PDB entry 8K6L | electron microscopy, 2.92 A resolution | chain A

== Chain A ==
Molecule: Solute carrier organic anion transporter family member 1B1
Source organism: Homo sapiens
UniProt: Q9Y6L6 (SO1B1_HUMAN); numbering as in UniProt (aligned over 1-691)
Amino-acid sequence (724 residues; numbered 1 to 724; the number before each row is that of its first residue):
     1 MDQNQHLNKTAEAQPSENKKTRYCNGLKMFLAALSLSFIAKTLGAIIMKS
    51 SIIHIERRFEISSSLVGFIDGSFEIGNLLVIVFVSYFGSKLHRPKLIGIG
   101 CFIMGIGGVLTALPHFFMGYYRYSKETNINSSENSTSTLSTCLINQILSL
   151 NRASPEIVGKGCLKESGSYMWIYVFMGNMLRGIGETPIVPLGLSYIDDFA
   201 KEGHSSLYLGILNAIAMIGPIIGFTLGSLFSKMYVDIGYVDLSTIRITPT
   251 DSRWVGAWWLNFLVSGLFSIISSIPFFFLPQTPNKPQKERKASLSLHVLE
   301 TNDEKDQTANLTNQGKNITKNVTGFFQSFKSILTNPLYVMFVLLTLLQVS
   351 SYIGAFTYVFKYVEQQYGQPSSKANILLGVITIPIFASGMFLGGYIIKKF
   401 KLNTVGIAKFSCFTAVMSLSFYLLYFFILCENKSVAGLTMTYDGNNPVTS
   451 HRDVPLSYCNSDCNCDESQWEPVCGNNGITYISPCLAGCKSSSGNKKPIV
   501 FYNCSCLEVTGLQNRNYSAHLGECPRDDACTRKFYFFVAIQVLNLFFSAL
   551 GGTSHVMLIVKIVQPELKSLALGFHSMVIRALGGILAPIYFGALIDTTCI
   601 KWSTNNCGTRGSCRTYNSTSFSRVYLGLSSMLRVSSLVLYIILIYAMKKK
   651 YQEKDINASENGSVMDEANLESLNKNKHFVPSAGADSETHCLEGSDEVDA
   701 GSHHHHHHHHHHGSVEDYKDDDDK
Not modelled in the structure: 1-24, 125-136, 145-169, 280-322, 652-724
Disulfides: Cys142-Cys463, Cys430-Cys530, Cys459-Cys506, Cys465-Cys485, Cys489-Cys504, Cys599-Cys613
Covalent attachments: N-acetylglucosamine (NAG) linked to Asn503, Asn516
Sequence notes: expression tag (692-724)
Small-molecule neighbours: 2',7'-Dichlorofluorescein (IOQ; 2',7'-bis(chloranyl)-3',6'-bis(oxidanyl)spiro[2-benzofuran-3,9'-xanthene]-1-one): Tyr352, Ile353, Ala355, Phe356, Phe386, Gln541, Asn544, Leu545, Ser548, Gly552, Arg633
Swiss-Prot annotation at these positions:
  - modified residue (Phosphoserine): Ser293, Ser295, Ser672, Ser682
  - glycosylation (N-linked (GlcNAc...) asparagine): Asn130, Asn134, Asn432, Asn503, Asn516, Asn617
  - natural variant: Pro155 (P155T: Decreased transport activity), Glu156 (E156G: Decreased transport activity), Val174 (V174A: Decreased transport activity), Leu193 (L193R: Strongly decreases expression at the plasma membrane)
  - mutagenesis: Tyr367 (Y367F: Decreased estradiol-17beta-d-glucuronide uptake), Tyr625 (Y625F: Decreased estradiol-17beta-d-glucuronide uptake), Tyr645 (Y645F: Decreased estradiol-17beta-d-glucuronide uptake)
What the authors report for this chain:
  - binding site for 2',7'-Dichlorofluorescein: Tyr352, Phe356, Phe386, Asn544, Ser548
  - mutagenesis - K41A, K49A, R580A: decreased expression
  - contacts within the chain: His115-Asp236, Asp198-Lys568 (salt bridge)
  - conformationally variable residues (side-chain flip): Tyr352, Phe356

== Overview ==
Bound to chain A: 2',7'-Dichlorofluorescein. Covalently linked N-acetylglucosamine: at Asn503 and Asn516.
Curated annotation (UniProt) lists 3 mutagenesis sites. From the paper: a binding site for
2',7'-Dichlorofluorescein at Tyr352, Phe356 and Phe386 among others; K41A, K49A and R580A reduce expression.
Chain A is Solute carrier organic anion transporter family member 1B1 (Homo sapiens); the structure, Cryo-EM
structure of human OATP1B1 in complex with DCF, was determined by electron microscopy together with 8HNB,
8HNC, 8HND and 8HNH from the same study.
